PDB entry 6FV1 | X-ray diffraction, 2.30 A resolution | chain A

# Chain A
Protein: 3C-like proteinase
Organism: Human coronavirus NL63
Notes: EC 3.4.22.-
Reference sequence: P0C6X5 (R1AB_CVHNL); residues 1-301 here correspond to UniProt positions 2940-3240 (UniProt number = residue number + 2939)
Sequence (306 residues; each row starts with the number of its first residue):
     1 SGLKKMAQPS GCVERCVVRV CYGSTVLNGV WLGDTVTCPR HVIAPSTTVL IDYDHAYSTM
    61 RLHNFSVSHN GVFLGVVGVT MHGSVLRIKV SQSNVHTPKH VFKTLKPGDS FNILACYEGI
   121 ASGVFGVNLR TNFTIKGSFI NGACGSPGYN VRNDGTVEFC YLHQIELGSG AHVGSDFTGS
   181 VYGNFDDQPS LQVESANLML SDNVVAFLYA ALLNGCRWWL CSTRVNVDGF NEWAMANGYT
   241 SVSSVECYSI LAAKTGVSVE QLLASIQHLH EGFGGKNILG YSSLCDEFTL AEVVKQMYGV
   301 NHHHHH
Unresolved in the structure: 301-306
Construct notes: expression tag (302-306)
Covalent attachments: alpha-ketoamide (E8E) linked to Cys144
Residues lining bound ligands: alpha-ketoamide (E8E; (2S)-4-methyl-N-[(2S,3R)-3-oxidanyl-4-oxidanylidene-1-[(3S)-2-oxidanylidenepyrrolidin-3-yl]-4-[(phenylmethyl)amino]butan-2-yl]-2-[[(E)-3-phenylprop-2-enoyl]amino]pentanamide): Val26, Leu27, His41, Thr47, Ile51, Tyr53, Phe139, Ile140, Asn141, Gly142, Ala143, His163, Gln164, Ile165, Glu166, Leu167, Gly168, His172, Asp187, Gln188, Pro189, Ser190, Leu191
Reported in the primary citation:
  - binding site for alpha-ketoamide: His41, Ile165, Asp187, Pro189

# Overview
Alpha-ketoamide is covalently linked to Cys144. The paper reports a binding site for alpha-ketoamide at His41,
Ile165 and Asp187 among others.
Chain A is 3C-like proteinase (Human coronavirus NL63); the structure, Structure of human coronavirus NL63
main protease in complex with the alpha-ketoamide
(S)-N-((S)-4-(benzylamino)-3,4-dioxo-1-((S)-2-oxopyrrolidin-3-yl)butan-2-yl)-2-cinnamamido-4-methylpentanamide
(cinnamoyl-leucine-GlnLactam-CO-CO-NH-benzyl), was determined by X-ray diffraction together with 6FV2 from the
same study.
